PDB entry 9NF0 | electron microscopy, 3.06 A resolution | chains C and F of the 8 polymer chains in the assembly

== Chain C ==
Name: Sulfhydrogenase 1 subunit gamma
From: Pyrococcus furiosus
Notes: EC 1.12.98.4
UniProtKB: Q8U2E4 (HYD1G_PYRFU); residues 1-292 here = UniProt positions 1-292
Chain sequence (292 residues; each row starts with the number of its first residue):
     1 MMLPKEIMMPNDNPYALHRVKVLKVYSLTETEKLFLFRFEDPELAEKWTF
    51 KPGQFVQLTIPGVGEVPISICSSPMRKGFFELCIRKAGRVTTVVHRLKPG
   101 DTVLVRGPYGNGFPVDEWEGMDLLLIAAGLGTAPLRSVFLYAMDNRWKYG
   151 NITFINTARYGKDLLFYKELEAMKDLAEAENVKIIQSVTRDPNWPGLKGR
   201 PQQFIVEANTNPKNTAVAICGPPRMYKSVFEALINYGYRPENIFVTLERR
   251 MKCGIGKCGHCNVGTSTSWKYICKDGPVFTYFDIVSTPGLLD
Ion coordination: 2Fe-2S cluster Fe: Cys253, Cys258, Cys261, Cys273
Ligand contacts:
  - FAD (flavin-adenine dinucleotide): Phe55, Glu65, Val66, Pro67, Ile68, Ser69, Cys83, Ile84, Arg85, Ala87, Gly88, Arg89, Val90, Thr91, Leu130, Ala133, Glu248, Arg249, Arg250, Met251, Lys252, Pro277
  - 2Fe-2S cluster (FES): Met251, Lys252, Cys253, Gly254, Gly256, Lys257, Cys258, Gly259, His260, Cys261, Tyr271, Cys273
  - NADP (NAP; NADP nicotinamide-adenine-dinucleotide phosphate): Ser69, Arg85, Ala128, Gly129, Leu130, Gly131, Thr132, Ala133, Pro134, Ala158, Arg159, Thr189, Arg190, Arg200, Pro201, Gln202, Cys220, Gly221, Pro222, Arg224, Met225, Ser228, Thr246, Glu248
UniProt features mapped onto this chain:
  - binding site ([2Fe-2S] cluster): Cys253, Cys258, Cys261, Cys273

== Chain F ==
Name: Sulfhydrogenase 1 subunit beta
From: Pyrococcus furiosus
Notes: EC 1.12.98.4
UniProtKB: Q8U2E5 (HYD1B_PYRFU); numbering as in UniProt (aligned over 1-367)
Chain sequence (367 residues; each row starts with the number of its first residue):
     1 MRYVKLPKENTYEFLERLKDWGKLYAPVKISDKFYDFREIDDVRKIEFHY
    51 NRTIMPPKKFFFKPREKLFEFDISKPEYREVIEEVEPFIIFGVHACDIYG
   101 LKILDTVYLDEFPDKYYKVRREKGIIIGISCMPDEYCFCNLRETDFADDG
   151 FDLFFHELPDGWLVRVGTPTGHRLVDKNIKLFEEVTDKDICAFRDFEKRR
   201 QQAFKYHEDWGNLRYLLELEMEHPMWDEEADKCLACGICNTTCPTCRCYE
   251 VQDIVNLDGVTGYRERRWDSCQFRSHGLVAGGHNFRPTKKDRFRNRYLCK
   301 NAYNEKLGLSYCVGCGRCTAFCPANISFVGNLRRILGLEENKCPPTVSEE
   351 IPKRGFAYSSNIRGDGV
Unresolved in the structure: 340-367
Ion coordination: 4Fe-4S cluster Fe site 1: Cys96, Cys131, Cys137, Cys139; 4Fe-4S cluster Fe site 2: Cys233, Cys236, Cys239, Cys322; 4Fe-4S cluster Fe site 3: Cys243, Cys312, Cys315, Cys318; 4Fe-4S cluster Fe site 4: Cys246, Cys248, Cys271, Cys299
Ligand contacts:
  - FAD (flavin-adenine dinucleotide): Leu278, Val279, Ala280
  - 4Fe-4S cluster (SF4), molecule 1: Asn51, Arg52, His94, Ala95, Cys96, Cys131, Met132, Pro133, Cys137, Phe138, Cys139, Thr144, Arg200, Phe204, Gly314, Cys315
  - 4Fe-4S cluster (SF4), molecule 2: Phe138, Cys239, Thr242, Cys243, Pro244, Thr245, Arg296, Lys300, Tyr311, Cys312, Val313, Gly314, Cys315, Gly316, Arg317, Cys318, Phe328
  - 4Fe-4S cluster (SF4), molecule 3: Cys233, Leu234, Ala235, Cys236, Gly237, Ile238, Cys239, Gln272, Phe293, Cys322, Pro323, Ala324, Ile326
  - 4Fe-4S cluster (SF4), molecule 4: Asn240, Cys246, Arg247, Cys248, Asp269, Ser270, Cys271, His276, Asn295, Arg296, Cys299, Lys300

== Interface between chain C and chain F ==
Pairs across the interface (7; chain C residue first):
  Glu241(C) with Arg173(F)
  Thr267(C) with Met1(F)
  Phe282(C) with Pro169(F), hydrophobic; His172(F)
  Ser286(C) with Met1(F), hydrogen bond (backbone-backbone); Arg2(F); His172(F)
Also at the interface, not in a pair above, chain C (5 interface residues in all): Val285

== In short ==
The chain C/chain F interface involves 5 residues from each chain, with 1 hydrogen bond. Its one hydrogen
bond, Ser286(C)-Met1(F), is backbone to backbone. Ligands of chain C: 2Fe-2S cluster, flavin-adenine
dinucleotide and NADP. Chain F binds 4 copies of 4Fe-4S cluster and flavin-adenine dinucleotide.
Chain C is Sulfhydrogenase 1 subunit gamma and chain F is Sulfhydrogenase 1 subunit beta, both from Pyrococcus
furiosus; the structure, Structure of the NADPH-bound Pyrococcus furiosus SHI complex, was determined by
electron microscopy together with 9E15, 9E1J and 9NEZ from the same study.
